4ZNT - chains A and C of the 4 polymer chains in the assembly; structure by X-ray diffraction, 1.90 A resolution.

[Chain A]
Protein: Estrogen receptor
Source organism: Homo sapiens
Notes: fragment: ligand-binding domain
Reference sequence: P03372 (ESR1_HUMAN); residues 301-559 here = UniProt positions 301-559
Sequence (259 residues; row label = number of the first residue in the row):
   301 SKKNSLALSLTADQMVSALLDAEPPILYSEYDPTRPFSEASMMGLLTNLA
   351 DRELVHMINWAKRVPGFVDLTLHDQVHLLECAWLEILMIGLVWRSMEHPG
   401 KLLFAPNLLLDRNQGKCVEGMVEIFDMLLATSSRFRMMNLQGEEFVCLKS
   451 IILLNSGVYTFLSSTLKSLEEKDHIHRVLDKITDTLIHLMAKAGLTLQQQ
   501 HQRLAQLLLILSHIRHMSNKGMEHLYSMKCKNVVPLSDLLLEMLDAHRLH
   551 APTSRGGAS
Not modelled in the structure: 301-304, 332-335, 462-471, 531, 549-559
Sequence notes: engineered mutation Ser537 (Tyr in P03372)
Residues lining bound ligands: OBB (3-bromophenyl (1S,2R,4S)-5,6-bis(4-hydroxyphenyl)-7-oxabicyclo[2.2.1]hept-5-ene-2-sulfonate): Met343, Leu346, Thr347, Ala350, Glu353, Leu384, Leu387, Met388, Leu391, Arg394, Phe404, Val418, Glu419, Gly420, Met421, Ile424, Phe425, Leu428, Met517, Gly521, His524, Leu525, Met528, Leu540

[Chain C]
Protein: Nuclear receptor-interacting peptide
Reference sequence: Q15596 (NCOA2_HUMAN); residue numbers follow UniProt; this construct covers 686-698
Sequence (13 residues; row label = number of the first residue in the row):
   686 KHKILHRLLQDSS
Not modelled in the structure: 686-687, 697-698

[Chain A / chain C interface]
Residue-residue contacts (23):
  Ile358(A) with Leu690(C), hydrophobic; Leu693(C), hydrophobic; Leu694(C), hydrophobic
  Lys362(A) with Leu693(C), hydrogen bond (side chain-backbone); Leu694(C), hydrogen bond (side chain-backbone); Gln695(C); Asp696(C)
  Leu372(A) with His691(C); Leu694(C), hydrophobic; Gln695(C)
  Gln375(A) with Leu694(C)
  Val376(A) with Lys688(C); Leu690(C); His691(C); Leu694(C), hydrophobic
  Leu379(A) with Leu694(C), hydrophobic
  Glu380(A) with Lys688(C), salt bridge; Leu690(C)
  Asp538(A) with Ile689(C)
  Leu539(A) with Ile689(C)
  Glu542(A) with Lys688(C); Ile689(C), hydrogen bond (side chain-backbone)
  Met543(A) with Leu690(C), hydrophobic
Also at the interface, not in a pair above, chain A (12 interface residues in all): Phe367

[Overview]
The interface between chain A and chain C involves 12 residues on one side and 8 on the other, with 3 hydrogen
bonds and 1 salt bridge. Polar pairs include Glu380(A)-Lys688(C), Lys362(A)-Leu693(C) and Lys362(A)-Leu694(C).
Bound to chain A: compound OBB.
Chain A is Estrogen receptor (Homo sapiens) and chain C is Nuclear receptor-interacting peptide; the
structure, Crystal Structure of the ER-alpha Ligand-binding Domain (Y537S) in complex with a
3-Bromo-substituted OBHS derivative, was determined by X-ray diffraction, deposited together with 4ZN7, 4ZNH,
4ZNS, 4ZNU, 4ZNV, 4ZNW and 50 further entries.
